6V1S - chains F and Z of the 8 polymer chains in the assembly; structure by electron microscopy, 3.80 A resolution.

== Chain F ==
Molecule: ADP-ribosyltransferase binding component
From: Clostridioides difficile
UniProtKB: A8DS70 (A8DS70_CLODI); residue numbers follow UniProt; this construct covers 1-876
Amino-acid sequence (876 residues; numbered 1 to 876; the number before each row is that of its first residue):
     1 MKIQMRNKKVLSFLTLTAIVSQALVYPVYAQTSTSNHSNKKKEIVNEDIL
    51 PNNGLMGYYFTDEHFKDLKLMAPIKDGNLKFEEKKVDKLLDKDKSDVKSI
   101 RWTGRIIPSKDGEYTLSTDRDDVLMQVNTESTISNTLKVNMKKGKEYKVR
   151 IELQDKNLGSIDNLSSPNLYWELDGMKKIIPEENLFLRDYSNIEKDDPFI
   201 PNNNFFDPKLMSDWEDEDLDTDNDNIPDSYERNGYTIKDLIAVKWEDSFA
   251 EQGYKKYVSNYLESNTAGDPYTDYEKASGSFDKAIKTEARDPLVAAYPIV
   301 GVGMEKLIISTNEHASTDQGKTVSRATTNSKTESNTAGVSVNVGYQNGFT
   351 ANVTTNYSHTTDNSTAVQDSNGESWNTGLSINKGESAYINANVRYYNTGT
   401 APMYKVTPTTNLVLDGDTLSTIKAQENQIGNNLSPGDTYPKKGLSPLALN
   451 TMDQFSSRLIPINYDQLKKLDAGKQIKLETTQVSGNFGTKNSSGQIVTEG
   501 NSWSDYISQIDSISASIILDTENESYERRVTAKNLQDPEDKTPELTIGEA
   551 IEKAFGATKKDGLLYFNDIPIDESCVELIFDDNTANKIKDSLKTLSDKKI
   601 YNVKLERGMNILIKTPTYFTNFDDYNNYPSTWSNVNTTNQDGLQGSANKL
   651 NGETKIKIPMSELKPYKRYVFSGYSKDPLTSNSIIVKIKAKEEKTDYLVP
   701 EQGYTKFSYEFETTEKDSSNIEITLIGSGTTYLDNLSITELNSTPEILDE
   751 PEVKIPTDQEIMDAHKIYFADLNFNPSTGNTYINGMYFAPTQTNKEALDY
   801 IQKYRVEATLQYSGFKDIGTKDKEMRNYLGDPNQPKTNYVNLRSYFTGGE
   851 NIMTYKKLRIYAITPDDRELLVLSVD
Disordered / not traced: 1-216, 314-381, 557-876
Metal / ion sites: Ca2+ site 1: Asp220, Asp222, Asp224, Ile226, Glu231; Ca2+ site 2: Asp222, Asp224, Glu231, Asn260, Glu263, Asp273

== Chain Z ==
Molecule: ADP-ribosylating binary toxin enzymatic subunit CdtA
From: Clostridioides difficile
Notes: EC 2.4.2.-
UniProtKB: Q9KH42 (Q9KH42_CLODI); residues -42 to 420 here correspond to UniProt positions 1-463 (UniProt number = residue number + 43)
Amino-acid sequence (463 residues; each row starts with the number of its first residue; numbers below 1 keep their minus sign (Met-42 is residue -42)):
   -42 MKKFRKHKRISNCISILLILYLTLGGLLPNNIYAQDLQSYSEKVCNTTYK
     8 APIERPEDFLKDKEKAKEWERKEAERIEQKLERSEKEALESYKKDSVEIS
    58 KYSQTRNYFYDYQIEANSREKEYKELRNAISKNKIDKPMYVYYFESPEKF
   108 AFNKVIRTENQNEISLEKFNEFKETIQNKLFKQDGFKDISLYEPGKGDEK
   158 PTPLLMHLKLPRNTGMLPYTNTNNVSTLIEQGYSIKIDKIVRIVIDGKHY
   208 IKAEASVVSSLDFKDDVSKGDSWGKANYNDWSNKLTPNELADVNDYMRGG
   258 YTAINNYLISNGPVNNPNPELDSKITNIENALKREPIPTNLTVYRRSGPQ
   308 EFGLTLTSPEYDFNKLENIDAFKSKWEGQALSYPNFISTSIGSVNMSAFA
   358 KRKIVLRITIPKGSPGAYLSAIPGYAGEYEVLLNHGSKFKINKIDSYKDG
   408 TITKLIVDATLIP
Disordered / not traced: -42 to 26

== Interface between chain F and chain Z ==
Residue-residue contacts (9; chain F residue first):
  Asn225(F) with Asn119(Z); Asp203(Z), hydrogen bond; Lys205(Z)
  Leu240(F) with Val201(Z), hydrophobic; Gly204(Z)
  Ile241(F) with Asn119(Z); Gly204(Z)
  Tyr274(F) with Gly204(Z), hydrogen bond (side chain-backbone)
  Glu275(F) with Asp203(Z)
Other interface residues (no listed pair), chain F (9 interface residues in all): Asp218, Leu219, Asp220, Ser492
Other interface residues (no listed pair), chain Z (7 interface residues in all): Asn117, Glu150

== Summary ==
The interface between chain F and chain Z involves 9 residues on one side and 7 on the other; the contacts
include 2 hydrogen bonds. Polar pairs include Asn225(F)-Asp203(Z) and Tyr274(F)-Gly204(Z). Asp220(F),
Asp222(F), Asp224(F), Ile226(F) and Glu231(F) form the Ca2+ site 1.
Here chain F is ADP-ribosyltransferase binding component and chain Z is ADP-ribosylating binary toxin
enzymatic subunit CdtA, both from Clostridioides difficile. Entry 6V1S (Structure of the Clostridioides
difficile transferase toxin) was determined by electron microscopy.
